3FYW - chain X; structure by X-ray diffraction, 2.10 A resolution.

# Chain X
Protein: Dihydrofolate reductase
Source organism: Staphylococcus aureus
Notes: EC 1.5.1.3
UniProtKB: P0A017 (DYR_STAAU); residues 1-158 here correspond to UniProt positions 2-159 (UniProt number = residue number + 1)
Amino-acid sequence (158 residues; numbered 1 to 158; the number before each row is that of its first residue):
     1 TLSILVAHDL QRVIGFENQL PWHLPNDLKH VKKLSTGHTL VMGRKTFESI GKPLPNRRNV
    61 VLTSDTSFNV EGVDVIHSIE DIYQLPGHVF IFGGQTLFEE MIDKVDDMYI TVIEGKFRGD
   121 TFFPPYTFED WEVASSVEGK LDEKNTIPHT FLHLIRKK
Ligand contacts:
  - NADPH (NDP; NADPH dihydro-nicotinamide-adenine-dinucleotide phosphate): Leu5, Val6, Ala7, Ile14, Gly15, Phe16, Asn18, Gln19, Leu20, Trp22, Gly43, Arg44, Lys45, Thr46, Leu62, Thr63, Ser64, Asp65, His77, Ile79, Phe92, Gly93, Gly94, Gln95, Thr96, Leu97, Phe98, Glu100, Thr121
  - XCF (5-[[(2R)-2-cyclopropyl-7,8-dimethoxy-2H-chromen-5-yl]methyl]pyrimidine-2,4-diamine): Leu5, Val6, Ala7, Asn18, Gln19, Leu20, Asp27, Leu28, Val31, Ser49, Ile50, Leu54, Phe92, Thr111

# In short
Ligands of chain X: NADPH and compound XCF.
Chain X is Dihydrofolate reductase (Staphylococcus aureus); the structure, Staph. aureus DHFR complexed with
NADPH and AR-101, was determined by X-ray diffraction together with 3FY8, 3FY9 and 3FYV from the same study.
